PDB entry 5IKI | X-ray diffraction, 2.40 A resolution | chain A

== Chain A ==
Name: Cytochrome P450(MEG)
From: Bacillus megaterium
Notes: EC 1.14.99.-, 1.14.15.8
UniProt: Q06069 (CPXM_BACME); residue numbers follow UniProt; this construct covers 1-410
Amino-acid sequence (410 residues; numbered 1 to 410; the number before each row is that of its first residue):
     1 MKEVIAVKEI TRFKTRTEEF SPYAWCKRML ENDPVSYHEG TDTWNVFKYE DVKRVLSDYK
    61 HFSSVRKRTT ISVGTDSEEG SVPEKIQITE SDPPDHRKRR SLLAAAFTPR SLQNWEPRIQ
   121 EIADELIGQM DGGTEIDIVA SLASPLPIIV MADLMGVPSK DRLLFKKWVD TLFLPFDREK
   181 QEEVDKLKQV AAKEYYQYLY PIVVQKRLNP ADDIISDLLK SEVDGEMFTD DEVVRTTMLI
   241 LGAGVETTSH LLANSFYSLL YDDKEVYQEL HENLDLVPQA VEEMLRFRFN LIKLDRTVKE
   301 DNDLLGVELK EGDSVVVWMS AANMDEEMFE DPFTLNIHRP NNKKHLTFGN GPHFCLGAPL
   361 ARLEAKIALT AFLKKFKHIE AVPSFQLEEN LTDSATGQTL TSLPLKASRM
Not modelled in the structure: 1-3, 68-80, 176-185, 410
Ion coordination: heme Fe near Cys-355 (its only coordinating residue here)
Small-molecule neighbours: heme (HEM): Ile-88, Thr-89, His-96, Arg-100, Leu-103, Phe-107, Met-151, Ile-240, Ala-243, Gly-244, Thr-247, Thr-248, Leu-251, Leu-285, Phe-289, Ile-292, Leu-294, Arg-296, Met-319, Thr-347, Phe-348, Gly-349, Pro-352, His-353, Phe-354, Cys-355, Leu-356, Gly-357, Leu-360, Ala-361

== In short ==
Chain A binds heme.
Chain A is Cytochrome P450(MEG) (Bacillus megaterium); the structure, CYP106A2 with substrate abietic acid,
was determined by X-ray diffraction together with 4YT3 from the same study.
